Entry 8BYU (X-ray diffraction, 1.85 A resolution); this record covers chains H and L of the 3 polymer chains in the assembly.

== Chain H ==
Protein: Fab Heavy Chain
Source organism: Homo sapiens
Notes: antibody fragment or engineered binder
Amino-acid sequence (235 residues; each row starts with the number of its first residue):
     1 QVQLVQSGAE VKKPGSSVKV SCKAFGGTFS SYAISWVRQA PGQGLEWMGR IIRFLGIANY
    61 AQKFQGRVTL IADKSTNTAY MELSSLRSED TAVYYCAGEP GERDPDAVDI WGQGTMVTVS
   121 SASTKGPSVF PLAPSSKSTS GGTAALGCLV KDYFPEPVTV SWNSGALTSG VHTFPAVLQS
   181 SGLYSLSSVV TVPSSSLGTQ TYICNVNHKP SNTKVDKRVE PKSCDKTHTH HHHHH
Not modelled in the structure: 223-235
Disulfide bonds: Cys22-Cys96, Cys148-Cys204

== Chain L ==
Protein: Fab Light Chain
Source organism: Homo sapiens
Notes: antibody fragment or engineered binder
Amino-acid sequence (214 residues; numbered 1 to 214; the number before each row is that of its first residue):
     1 DIQMTQSPSS LSASVGDRVT ITCRASQGIR SWLAWYQQKP EKAPKSLIYA ASSLQSGVPS
    61 RFSGSGSGTD FTLTISSLQP EDFATYYCQQ YNSYPLTFGG GTKVEIKRTV AAPSVFIFPP
   121 SDEQLKSGTA SVVCLLNNFY PREAKVQWKV DNALQSGNSQ ESVTEQDSKD STYSLSSTLT
   181 LSKADYEKHK VYACEVTHQG LSSPVTKSFN RGEC
Not modelled in the structure: 214
Disulfide bonds: Cys23-Cys88, Cys134-Cys194

== Chain H / chain L interface ==
Residue-residue contacts (81; chain H residue first):
  Gln39(H) with Gln38(L), hydrogen bond; Tyr87(L), hydrogen bond
  Gln43(H) with Tyr87(L)
  Gly44(H) with Tyr87(L)
  Leu45(H) with Tyr87(L), hydrophobic; Phe98(L)
  Trp47(H) with Tyr94(L), hydrophobic; Pro95(L), hydrophobic; Leu96(L); Phe98(L)
  Arg50(H) with Tyr94(L), hydrogen bond
  Asn59(H) with Tyr94(L)
  Tyr95(H) with Gln38(L), hydrogen bond; Lys42(L); Ala43(L), hydrophobic; Pro44(L)
  Glu102(H) with Tyr49(L)
  Arg103(H) with Trp32(L); Tyr91(L), hydrogen bond (side chain-backbone); Asn92(L), hydrogen bond (side chain-backbone)
  Pro105(H) with Tyr91(L); Tyr94(L); Leu96(L), hydrophobic
  Asp106(H) with Tyr91(L)
  Ala107(H) with Ala34(L), hydrophobic; Tyr36(L); Tyr49(L), hydrophobic; Tyr91(L)
  Val108(H) with Tyr36(L), hydrogen bond (backbone-side chain); Ser46(L), hydrogen bond (backbone-side chain); Gln55(L)
  Asp109(H) with Ser46(L); Gln55(L)
  Trp111(H) with Tyr36(L); Pro44(L); Ser46(L), hydrogen bond
  Gly112(H) with Ala43(L)
  Phe130(H) with Ser121(L); Glu123(L); Gln124(L)
  Pro131(H) with Ser121(L); Glu123(L)
  Leu132(H) with Phe118(L); Val133(L), hydrophobic
  Ala133(H) with Phe118(L)
  Lys137(H) with Phe116(L); Ile117(L), hydrogen bond (backbone-backbone); Lys207(L); Ser208(L), hydrogen bond (side chain-backbone)
  Ser138(H) with Phe116(L); Phe118(L)
  Thr139(H) with Phe116(L)
  Ser140(H) with Phe116(L)
  Ala145(H) with Phe116(L), hydrophobic; Phe118(L); Leu135(L), hydrophobic
  Leu149(H) with Ser131(L)
  Lys151(H) with Gln124(L); Ser131(L)
  Ser169(H) with Lys169(L)
  His172(H) with Asn137(L); Asn138(L), hydrogen bond; Asp167(L); Ser174(L), hydrogen bond
  Phe174(H) with Leu135(L), hydrophobic; Ser162(L); Thr164(L); Ser174(L); Leu175(L); Ser176(L)
  Pro175(H) with Ser162(L), hydrogen bond (backbone-side chain); Val163(L)
  Val177(H) with Gln160(L); Glu161(L)
  Leu178(H) with Gln160(L), hydrogen bond (backbone-side chain)
  Gln179(H) with Gln160(L)
  Ser187(H) with Ser176(L), hydrogen bond
  Val189(H) with Leu135(L), hydrophobic
  Thr191(H) with Asn137(L)
  Lys217(H) with Glu123(L), salt bridge
  Lys222(H) with Asp122(L), salt bridge
Other interface residues (no listed pair), chain H (49 interface residues in all): Val37, Glu46, Ala61, Asp104, Ile110, Gln113, Val129, Leu146, Thr173
Other interface residues (no listed pair), chain L (44 interface residues in all): Lys45, Thr129, Phe209

== In short ==
49 residues of chain H and 44 residues of chain L are in contact, with 16 hydrogen bonds and 2 salt bridges.
Polar contacts include Lys217(H)-Glu123(L), Lys222(H)-Asp122(L) and Gln39(H)-Gln38(L).
Here chain H is Fab Heavy Chain and chain L is Fab Light Chain, both from Homo sapiens. Entry 8BYU (Crystal
Structure of HexaBody-CD38 Fab in complex with CD38) was determined by X-ray diffraction.
